PDB entry 7A7B | X-ray diffraction, 2.90 A resolution | chains B and D of the 4 polymer chains in the assembly

[Chain B (and D)]
Name: YpdA family putative bacillithiol disulfide reductase Bdr
Organism: Staphylococcus aureus (strain COL)
Notes: chain D of this document is another copy of the same molecule, construct and numbering; everything in this record applies to it too
Reference sequence: A0A0H2WWS2 (A0A0H2WWS2_STAAC); residues 1-328 here = UniProt positions 1-328
Chain sequence (328 residues; each row starts with the number of its first residue):
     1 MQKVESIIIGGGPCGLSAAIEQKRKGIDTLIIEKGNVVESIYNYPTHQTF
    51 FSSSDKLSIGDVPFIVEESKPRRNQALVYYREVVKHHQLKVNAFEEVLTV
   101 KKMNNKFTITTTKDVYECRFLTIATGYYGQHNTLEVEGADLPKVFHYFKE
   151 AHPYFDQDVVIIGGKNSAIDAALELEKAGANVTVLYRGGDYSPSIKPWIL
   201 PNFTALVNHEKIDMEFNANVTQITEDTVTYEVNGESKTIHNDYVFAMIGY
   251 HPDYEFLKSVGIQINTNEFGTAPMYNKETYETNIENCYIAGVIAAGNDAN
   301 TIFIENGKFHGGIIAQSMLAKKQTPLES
Disordered / not traced: 324-328
Ligand contacts: FAD (flavin-adenine dinucleotide): Ile-9, Gly-10, Gly-11, Gly-12, Pro-13, Cys-14, Gly-15, Ile-32, Glu-33, Lys-34, Asn-36, Glu-39, Ser-40, Tyr-44, Pro-45, Gln-48, Phe-50, Phe-51, Ser-52, Leu-57, Glu-95, Glu-96, Val-97, Ala-124, Thr-125, Gly-126, Tyr-127, Tyr-128, Ala-290, Gly-291, Val-292, Ile-302, Phe-303, Ile-304, Glu-305
What the authors report for this chain:
  - mutagenesis - G10A: abolished catalytic activity on BSSB
  - mutagenesis - G10A: abolished binding to flavin-adenine dinucleotide
  - binding site for NADP: Tyr-128
  - binding site for flavin-adenine dinucleotide: Gly-10 to Gly-15, Phe-51
  - conformationally variable residues (side-chain flip): Phe-51

[How chain B and chain D interact]
Contacting residue pairs (13; chain B residue first):
  Val-66(B) / Lys-177(D)  hydrogen bond (backbone-side chain)
  Glu-67(B) / Lys-177(D)
  Glu-68(B) / Lys-177(D)  hydrogen bond (backbone-side chain)
  Lys-70(B) / Asn-202(D)
  Lys-177(B) / Val-66(D)  hydrogen bond (side chain-backbone)
  Lys-177(B) / Glu-67(D)
  Lys-177(B) / Glu-68(D)  hydrogen bond (side chain-backbone)
  Pro-197(B) / Pro-201(D)
  Trp-198(B) / Trp-198(D)
  Trp-198(B) / Pro-201(D)
  Trp-198(B) / Asn-202(D)
  Pro-201(B) / Pro-197(D)
  Asn-202(B) / Trp-198(D)
Interface residues without a listed pair, chain B (10 interface residues in all): Ser-69
Interface residues without a listed pair, chain D (9 interface residues in all): Lys-70

[Overview]
Chain B and chain D form an interface of 10 and 9 residues respectively, with 4 hydrogen bonds. Polar pairs
include Val-66(B)/Lys-177(D) and Glu-68(B)/Lys-177(D). Chain B binds flavin-adenine dinucleotide. From the
paper: a binding site for flavin-adenine dinucleotide at Gly-10(B) and Phe-51(B); G10A of chain B abolishes
catalytic activity on BSSB.
Both chains are YpdA family putative bacillithiol disulfide reductase Bdr (Staphylococcus aureus (strain
COL)). Entry 7A7B (Bacillithiol Disulfide Reductase Bdr (YpdA) from Staphylococcus aureus) was determined by
X-ray diffraction (same publication as 7A76 and 7APR).
